PDB entry 7XXA | electron microscopy, 3.09 A resolution | chains C and D of the 5 polymer chains in the assembly

Chain C:
Molecule: VP3
From: Echovirus E18
Sequence (239 residues; numbered 1 to 239; the number before each row is that of its first residue):
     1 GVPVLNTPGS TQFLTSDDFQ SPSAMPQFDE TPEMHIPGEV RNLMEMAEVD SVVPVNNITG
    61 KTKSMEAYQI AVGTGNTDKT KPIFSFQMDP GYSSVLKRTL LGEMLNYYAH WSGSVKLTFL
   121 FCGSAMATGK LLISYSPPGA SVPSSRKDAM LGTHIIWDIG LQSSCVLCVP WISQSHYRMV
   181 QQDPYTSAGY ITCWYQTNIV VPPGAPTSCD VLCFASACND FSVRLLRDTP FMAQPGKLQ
Unresolved in the structure: 239

Chain D:
Molecule: VP4
From: Echovirus E18
Sequence (69 residues; each row starts with the number of its first residue):
     1 MGAQVSTQKT GAHETSLNAK GNSIIHYTNI NFYKDAASSA SNRQELQQDP GKFTDPVKDL
    61 MVKTLPALN
Unresolved in the structure: 1-27

How chain C and chain D interact:
Residue-residue contacts (35):
  Asp17(C) - Arg43(D)  hydrogen bond (backbone-side chain)
  Asp18(C) - Ala40(D)
  Gln20(C) - Ile30(D)  hydrogen bond (side chain-backbone)
  Gln20(C) - Asn31(D)  hydrogen bond
  Gln20(C) - Phe32(D)  hydrogen bond (side chain-backbone)
  Gln20(C) - Tyr33(D)
  Gln20(C) - Ser38(D)
  Gln20(C) - Ala40(D)
  Ser21(C) - Tyr33(D)
  Ser21(C) - Ser38(D)  hydrogen bond (backbone-side chain)
  Pro22(C) - Tyr33(D)
  Pro22(C) - Ser38(D)
  Ser23(C) - Asp35(D)
  Pro26(C) - Asp35(D)
  Gln27(C) - Asp35(D)  hydrogen bond (backbone-side chain)
  Glu30(C) - Ala37(D)
  Gly38(C) - Phe53(D)
  Glu39(C) - Lys52(D)
  Glu39(C) - Phe53(D)
  Val40(C) - Phe53(D)  hydrophobic
  Arg41(C) - Gln47(D)
  Arg41(C) - Lys52(D)
  Glu45(C) - Gln47(D)
  Glu45(C) - Gln48(D)
  Glu45(C) - Asp49(D)  hydrogen bond (side chain-backbone)
  Glu45(C) - Pro50(D)
  Glu45(C) - Phe53(D)
  Glu45(C) - Thr54(D)
  Glu48(C) - Pro50(D)
  Glu48(C) - Thr54(D)
  Val49(C) - Phe53(D)  hydrophobic
  Val49(C) - Thr54(D)
  Gln162(C) - Pro66(D)
  Gln162(C) - Ala67(D)  hydrogen bond (side chain-backbone)
  Gln162(C) - Leu68(D)  hydrogen bond (side chain-backbone)
Also at the interface, not in a pair above, chain C (21 interface residues in all): Ser16, Met25, Asn42, Leu161
Also at the interface, not in a pair above, chain D (24 interface residues in all): Thr28, Lys34, Ser39, Ser41, Leu46

Overview:
21 residues of chain C and 24 residues of chain D are in contact; the contacts include 9 hydrogen bonds. Polar
contacts include Asp17(C)-Arg43(D), Gln20(C)-Ile30(D) and Gln20(C)-Asn31(D).
Here chain C is VP3 and chain D is VP4, both from Echovirus E18. Entry 7XXA (Complex of Echo 18 and FcRn at
pH7.4) was determined by electron microscopy together with 7XXG and 7XXJ from the same study.
